7KBE - chains H and J of the 10 polymer chains in the assembly; structure by electron microscopy, 3.50 A resolution.

# Chain H
Name: Histone H2B 1.1
Source organism: Xenopus laevis
Reference sequence: P02281 (H2B11_XENLA); residues 0-125 here correspond to UniProt positions 1-126 (UniProt number = residue number + 1)
Sequence (126 residues; row label = number of the first residue in the row; numbering starts at 0):
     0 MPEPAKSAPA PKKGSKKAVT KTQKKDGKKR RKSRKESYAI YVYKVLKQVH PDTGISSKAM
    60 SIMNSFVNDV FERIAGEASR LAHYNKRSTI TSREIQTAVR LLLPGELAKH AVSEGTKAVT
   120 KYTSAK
Disordered / not traced: 0-31, 125
Swiss-Prot annotation at these positions:
  - modified residue: Lys5 (N6-acetyllysine), Lys12 (N6-acetyllysine), Ser14 (Phosphoserine), Lys15 (N6-acetyllysine), Lys20 (N6-acetyllysine)
  - glycosylation: Ser112 (O-linked (GlcNAc) serine)
  - cross-link: Lys120 (Glycyl lysine isopeptide (Lys-Gly) (interchain with G-Cter in ubiquitin))

# Chain J
Molecule: 156-nt DNA strand
Source organism: Xenopus laevis
Sequence (156 nucleotides; row label = number of the first residue in the row; numbers below 1 keep their minus sign (DC-5 is residue -5)):
    -5 CTAGGATATC ACAATCCCGG TGCCGAGGCC GCTCAATTGG TCGTAGACAG CTCTAGCACC
    55 GCTTAAACGC ACGTACGCGC TGTCCCCCGC GTTTTAACCG CCAAGGGGAT TACTCCCTAG
   115 TCTCCAGGCA CGTGTCAGAT ATAGATTGTG ATATCC

# Chain H / chain J interface
Pairs across the interface (15; chain H residue first):
  Ser32(H) with DT104(J), hydrogen bond to the phosphate
  Arg33(H) with DT27(J), hydrogen bond to the base; DC28(J), sugar contact
  Glu35(H) with DA29(J), sugar contact
  Tyr42(H) with DG21(J), sugar contact; DG22(J), hydrogen bond to the phosphate
  Gly53(H) with DG21(J), phosphate contact
  Ile54(H) with DA20(J), sugar contact; DG21(J), phosphate contact
  Ser55(H) with DA20(J), hydrogen bond to the phosphate
  Ser56(H) with DA20(J), hydrogen bond to the phosphate
  Arg86(H) with DG40(J), salt bridge to the phosphate
  Ser87(H) with DA39(J), sugar contact; DG40(J), hydrogen bond to the phosphate
  Thr88(H) with DG40(J), phosphate contact
Other interface residues (no listed pair), chain H (12 interface residues in all): Lys46
Other interface residues (no listed pair), chain J (10 interface residues in all): DA41

# Summary
Chain H and chain J form an interface of 12 and 10 residues respectively, with 6 hydrogen bonds and 1 salt
bridge. Polar contacts include Arg33(H)-DT27(J), Ser32(H)-DT104(J) and Tyr42(H)-DG22(J).
Here chain H is Histone H2B 1.1 and chain J is a 156-nt DNA strand, both from Xenopus laevis. Entry 7KBE
(Nucleosome isolated from metaphase chromosome formed in Xenopus egg extract (oligo fraction)) was determined
by electron microscopy, deposited together with 7KBD and 7KBF.
